Entry 8XKM (electron microscopy, 5.00 A resolution (low resolution: residue-level contacts below are approximate; hydrogen-bond / salt-bridge calls are withheld)); this record covers chains B and D of the 6 polymer chains in the assembly.

# Chain B
Molecule: Isoform Short of Insulin receptor
From: Homo sapiens
Reference sequence: P06213 (INSR_HUMAN), isoform P06213-2; residues 1-1370 here = UniProt positions 1-1370
Amino-acid sequence (1370 residues; row label = number of the first residue in the row):
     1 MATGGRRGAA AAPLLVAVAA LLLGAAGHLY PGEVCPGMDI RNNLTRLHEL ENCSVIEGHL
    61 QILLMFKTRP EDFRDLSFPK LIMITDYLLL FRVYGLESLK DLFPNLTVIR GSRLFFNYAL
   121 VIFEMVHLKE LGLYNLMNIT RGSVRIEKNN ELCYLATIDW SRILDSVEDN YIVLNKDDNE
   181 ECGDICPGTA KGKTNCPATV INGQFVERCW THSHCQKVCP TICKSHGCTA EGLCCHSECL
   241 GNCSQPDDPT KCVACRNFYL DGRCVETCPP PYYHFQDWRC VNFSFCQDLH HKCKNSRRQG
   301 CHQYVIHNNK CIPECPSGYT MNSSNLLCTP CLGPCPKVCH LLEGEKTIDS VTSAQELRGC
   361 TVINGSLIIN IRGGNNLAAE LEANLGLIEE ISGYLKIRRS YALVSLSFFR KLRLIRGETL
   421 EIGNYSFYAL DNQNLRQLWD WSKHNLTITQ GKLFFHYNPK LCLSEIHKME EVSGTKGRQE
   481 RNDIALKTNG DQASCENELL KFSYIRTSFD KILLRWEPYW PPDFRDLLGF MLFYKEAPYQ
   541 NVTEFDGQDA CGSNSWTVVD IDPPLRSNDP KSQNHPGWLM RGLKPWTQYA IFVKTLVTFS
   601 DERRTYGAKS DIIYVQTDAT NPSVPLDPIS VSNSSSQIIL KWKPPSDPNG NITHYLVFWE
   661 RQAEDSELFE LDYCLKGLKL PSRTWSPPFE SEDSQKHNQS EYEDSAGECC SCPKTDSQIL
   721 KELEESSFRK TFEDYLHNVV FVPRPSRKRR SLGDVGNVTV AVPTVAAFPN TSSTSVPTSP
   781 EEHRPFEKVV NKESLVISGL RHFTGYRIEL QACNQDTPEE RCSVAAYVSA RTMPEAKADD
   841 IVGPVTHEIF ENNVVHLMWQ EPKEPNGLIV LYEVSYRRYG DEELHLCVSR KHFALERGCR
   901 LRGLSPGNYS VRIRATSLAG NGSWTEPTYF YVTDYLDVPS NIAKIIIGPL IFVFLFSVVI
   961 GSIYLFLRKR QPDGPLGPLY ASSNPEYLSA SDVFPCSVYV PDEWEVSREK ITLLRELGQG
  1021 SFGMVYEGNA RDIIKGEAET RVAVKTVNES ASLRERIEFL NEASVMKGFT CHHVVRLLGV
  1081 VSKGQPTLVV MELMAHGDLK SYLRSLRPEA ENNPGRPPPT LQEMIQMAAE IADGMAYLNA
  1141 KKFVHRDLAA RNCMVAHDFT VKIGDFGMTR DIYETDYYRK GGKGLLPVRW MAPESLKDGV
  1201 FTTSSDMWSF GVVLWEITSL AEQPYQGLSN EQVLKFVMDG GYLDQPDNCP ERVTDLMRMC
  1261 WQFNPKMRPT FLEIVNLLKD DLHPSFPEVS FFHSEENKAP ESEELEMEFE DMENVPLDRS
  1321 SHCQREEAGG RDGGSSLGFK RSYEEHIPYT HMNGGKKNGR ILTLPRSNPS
Not modelled in the structure: 1-28, 54-55, 165-207, 325-326, 348-349, 366, 437, 452-461, 484-488, 540-556, 653, 675-714, 726-727, 743-784, 817, 935-1370
Swiss-Prot annotation at these positions:
  - region: Glu733 to Phe741 (Insulin-binding), Tyr999 (Important for interaction with IRS1, SHC1 and STAT5B)
  - site: Phe66 (Insulin-binding)
  - modified residue: Ser400 (Phosphoserine), Tyr401 (Phosphotyrosine), Ser407 (Phosphoserine), Tyr999 (Phosphotyrosine)
  - glycosylation (N-linked (GlcNAc...) asparagine): Asn43, Asn52, Asn105, Asn138, Asn242, Asn282, Asn322, Asn364, Asn424, Asn445, Asn541, Asn633, Asn651, Asn698
  - natural variant: Asn42 (N42K: In RMS), Val55 (V55A: In LEPRCH), Ile56 (I56T: In LEPRCH), Gly58 (G58R: In LEPRCH), Asp86 (D86G: In IRAN type A), Leu89 (L89P: In IRAN type A), Arg113 (R113P: In LEPRCH), Ala119 (A119V: In LEPRCH), Leu120 (L120Q: In LEPRCH), Ile146 (I146M: In LEPRCH), Val167 (V167L: In IRAN type A), Pro220 (P220L: In Ins resistance), 23 further natural variant entries in UniProt
  - mutagenesis: Cys462 (C462A: Does not affect S-nitrosylation), Tyr999 (Y999E: Abolishes interaction with IRS1 and SHC1; Y999F: Has no effect on insulin-stimulated autophosphorylation, but inhibits the biological activity of the receptor ...)
Disulfides: Cys35-Cys53, Cys219-Cys228, Cys223-Cys234, Cys235-Cys243, Cys239-Cys252, Cys255-Cys264, Cys268-Cys280, Cys286-Cys311, Cys293-Cys301, Cys315-Cys328, Cys339-Cys360, Cys462-Cys495, Cys674-Cys887, Cys813-Cys822

# Chain D
Molecule: Insulin-like growth factor I
From: Homo sapiens
Reference sequence: P05019 (IGF1_HUMAN); residues -47 to 147 here correspond to UniProt positions 1-195 (UniProt number = residue number + 48)
Amino-acid sequence (195 residues; each row starts with the number of its first residue; numbers below 1 keep their minus sign (Met-47 is residue -47)):
   -47 MGKISSLPTQ LFKCCFCDFL KVKMHTMSSS HLFYLALCLL TFTSSATAGP ETLCGAELVD
    13 ALQFVCGDRG FYFNKPTGYG SSSRRAPQTG IVDECCFRSC DLRRLEMYCA PLKPAKSARS
    73 VRAQRHTDMP KTQKYQPPST NKNTKSQRRK GWPKTHPGGE QKEGTEASLQ IRGKKKEQRR
   133 EIGSRNAECR GKKGK
Not modelled in the structure: -47 to 3, 27-38, 64-147

# Chain B / chain D interface
Pairs across the interface - 6 pairs, chain B then chain D:
  Arg506(B) with Asp20(D)
  Lys511(B) with Pro63(D)
  Leu513(B) with Asp20(D)
  Leu579(B) with Ala62(D); Pro63(D)
  Arg581(B) with Pro63(D)
Interface residues without a listed pair, chain B (6 interface residues in all): Tyr504
Interface residues without a listed pair, chain D (4 interface residues in all): Arg21

# Overview
6 residues of chain B face 4 of chain D across their interface. Curated annotation (UniProt) lists 2
mutagenesis sites on chain B.
Here chain B is Isoform Short of Insulin receptor and chain D is Insulin-like growth factor I, both from Homo
sapiens. Entry 8XKM (Cryo-EM structure of human insulin receptor bound to 4 IGF-I, conformation 3) was
determined by electron microscopy.
